Entry 4JI6 (X-ray diffraction, 3.55 A resolution); this record covers chains A and P of the 21 polymer chains in the assembly.

== Chain A ==
Molecule: 16S rRNA
Organism: Thermus thermophilus
Sequence (1522 nucleotides; row label = number of the first residue in the row; note: 42 numbers in that range are skipped by the numbering (no residue carries them; nothing is unmodelled there); a row labelled like 190A-190L holds insertion residues (190A, then the next letters in order); numbering starts at 0):
     0 UUUGUUGGAGAGUUUGAUCCUGGCUCAGGGUGAACGCUGGCGGCGUGCCU
    50 AAGACAUGCAAGUCGUGCGGG
    73 CCGCGGGGUUUU
    88 ACUCCG
    95 UGGUC
   101 AGCGGCGGACGGGUGAGUAACGCGUGGGU
  129A G
   130 ACCUACCCGGAAGAGGGGGACAACCCGGGGAAACUCGGGCUAAUCCCCCA
   180 UGUGGACCCGC
190A-190L CCCUUGGGGUGU
   191 GUCCAAAGGGCUUU
   216 GCCCGCUUCCGGAUGGGCCCGCGUCCCAUCAGCUAGUUGGUGGGGUAAUG
   266 GCCCACCAAGGCGACGACGGGUAGCCGGUCUGAGAGGAUGGCCGGCCACA
   316 GGGGCACUGAGACACGGGCCCCACUCCUACGGGAGGCAGCAGUUAGGAAU
   366 CUUCCGCAAUGGGCGCAAGCCUGACGGAGCGACGCCGCUUGGAGGAAGAA
   416 GCCCUUCGGGGUGUAAACUCCUGAA
   442 CCCGGGACGAAACCCCCGACGA
   474 GGGGACUGACGGUACCGGG
   494 GUAAUAGCGCCGGCCAACUCCGUGCCAGCAGCCGCGGUAAUACGGAGGGC
   544 GCGAGCGUUACCCGGAUUCACUGGGCGUAAAGGGCGUGUAGGCGGCCUGG
   594 GGCGUCCCAUGUGAAAGACCACGGCUCAACCGUGGGGGAGCGUGGGAUAC
   644 GCUCAGGCUAGACGGUGGGAGAGGGUGGUGGAAUUCCCGGAGUAGCGGUG
   694 AAAUGCGCAGAUACCGGGAGGAACGCCGAUGGCGAAGGCAGCCACCUGGU
   744 CCACCCGUGACGCUGAGGCGCGAAAGCGUGGGGAGCAAACCGGAUUAGAU
   794 ACCCGGGUAGUCCACGCCCUAAACGAUGCGCGCUAGGUCUCUGGGUCU
   848 CCUGGGGGCCGAAGCUAACGCGUUAAGCGCGCCGCCUGGGGAGUACGGCC
   898 GCAAGGCUGAAACUCAAAGGAAUUGACGGGGGCCCGCACAAGCGGUGGAG
   948 CAUGUGGUUUAAUUCGAAGXAACGCGAAGAACCUUACCAGGCCUUGACAU
   998 GCUAGG
 1003A G
  1004 AACCCGGGUGAAAGCCUGGGGUGCCCC
1030A-1030D GCGA
  1031 GGGGAGCCCUAGCACAGGUGCUGCAUGGCCGUCGUCAGCUCGUGCCGUGA
  1081 GGUGUUGGGUUAAGUCCCGCAACGAGCGCAACCCCCGCCGUUAGUUGCCA
  1131 GCGGUUCGGCCGGGCACUCUAACGGGACUGCCCGCGAAA
  1171 GCGGGAGGAAGGAGGGGACGACGUCUGGUCAGCAUGGCCCUUACGGCCUG
  1221 GGCGACACACGUGCUACAAUGCCCACUACAAAGCGAUGCCACCCGGCAAC
  1271 GGGGAGCUAAUCGCAAAAAGGUGGGCCCAGUUCGGAUUGGGGUCUGCAAC
  1321 CCGACCCCAUGAAGCCGGAAUCGCUAGUAAUCGCGGAUCAG
 1361A C
  1362 CAUGCCGCGGUGAAUACGUUCCCGGGCCUUGUACACACXGCCXGUXACGC
  1412 CAUGGGAGCGGGCUCUACCCGAAGUCGCCGGG
  1446 AGCCUACGGG
  1459 CAGGCGCCGAGGGUAGGGCCCGUGACUGGGGCGAAGUCGUAACAAGGUAG
  1509 CUGUACCGGAAGGUGCGGCUGGAUCCACUCCUUUCU
Disordered / not traced: 0-2, 1534-1538
Construct notes: conflict C1534 (A2157 in M26923.1), A1535 (C2158 in M26923.1)
Modified / non-standard residues: PSU (pseudouridine-5'-monophosphate) at position 516, 7MG (7N-methyl-8-hydroguanosine-5'-monophosphate) at position 527, M2G (N2-dimethylguanosine-5'-monophosphate) at position 966, 5MC (5-methylcytidine-5'-monophosphate) at position 967, 2MG (2N-methylguanosine-5'-monophosphate) at position 1207, 5MC (5-methylcytidine-5'-monophosphate) at position 1400, 4OC (4n,o2'-methylcytidine-5'-monophosphate) at position 1402, 5MC (5-methylcytidine-5'-monophosphate) at position 1404, 5MC (5-methylcytidine-5'-monophosphate) at position 1407, UR3 (3-methyluridine-5'-monophoshate) at position 1498, MA6 (6N-dimethyladenosine-5'-monophoshate) at position 1518, MA6 (6N-dimethyladenosine-5'-monophoshate) at position 1519, PSU (pseudouridine-5'-monophosphate) at position 1540, PSU (pseudouridine-5'-monophosphate) at position 1541
Bound ions: Mg2+ site 1: G3 (shared with 1 residue of chain D); Mg2+ site 2 near U12 (its only coordinating residue here); Mg2+ site 3 near G21 (its only coordinating residue here); Mg2+ site 4 near G22 (its only coordinating residue here); Mg2+ site 5: G22, U884; Mg2+ site 6 near G27 (its only coordinating residue here); Mg2+ site 7 near A53 (its only coordinating residue here); Mg2+ site 8: A59, U387; Mg2+ site 9 near G61 (its only coordinating residue here); Mg2+ site 10 near U83 (its only coordinating residue here); Mg2+ site 11 near G97 (its only coordinating residue here); Mg2+ site 12 near U98 (its only coordinating residue here); 102 more Mg2+ sites not listed
From the paper describing this entry:
  - conformationally variable residues: A1492, A1493
  - mutagenesis - C1490U: increased growth

== Chain P ==
Molecule: Ribosomal protein S16
Organism: Thermus thermophilus
UniProtKB: Q5SJH3 (RS16_THET8); numbering as in UniProt (aligned over 1-88)
Chain sequence (88 residues; numbered 1 to 88; the number before each row is that of its first residue):
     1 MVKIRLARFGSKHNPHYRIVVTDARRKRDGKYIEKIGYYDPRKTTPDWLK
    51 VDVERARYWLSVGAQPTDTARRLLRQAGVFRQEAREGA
Disordered / not traced: 84-88

== Interface between chain A and chain P ==
Pairs across the interface - 87 pairs, chain A then chain P:
  C43(A) with Ser11(P), phosphate contact; Lys12(P), phosphate contact; His13(P), phosphate contact
  G44(A) with Ser11(P), phosphate contact; Lys12(P), salt bridge to the phosphate
  C110(A) with Arg25(P), hydrogen bond to the sugar
  G111(A) with Arg25(P), sugar contact
  G112(A) with Lys27(P), salt bridge to the phosphate
  A134(A) with Met1(P), base contact; Arg25(P), base contact
  C135(A) with Met1(P), hydrogen bond to the base
  C136(A) with Met1(P), sugar contact; Gly63(P), hydrogen bond to the sugar; Gln65(P), phosphate contact
  C137(A) with Ser61(P), hydrogen bond to the sugar; Gly63(P), sugar contact
  G227(A) with Val62(P), base contact
  A228(A) with Val2(P), sugar contact; Trp59(P), phosphate contact; Val62(P), sugar contact
  U229(A) with Asp23(P), hydrogen bond to the sugar; Ile33(P), phosphate contact; Trp59(P), phosphate contact
  G230(A) with Asp23(P), sugar contact; Arg25(P), hydrogen bond to the sugar
  G309(A) with Lys27(P), phosphate contact; Gly30(P), phosphate contact; Lys31(P), phosphate contact
  G310(A) with Arg26(P), salt bridge to the phosphate; Lys27(P), salt bridge to the phosphate; Gly30(P), phosphate contact; Lys31(P), sugar contact
  C311(A) with Arg26(P), salt bridge to the phosphate
  A374(A) with Tyr17(P), hydrogen bond to the sugar
  U375(A) with Leu6(P), phosphate contact; Tyr17(P), hydrogen bond to the sugar; Arg28(P), hydrogen bond to the base; Thr69(P), hydrogen bond to the phosphate
  G376(A) with Arg5(P), hydrogen bond to the phosphate; Leu6(P), hydrogen bond to the phosphate; Arg28(P), sugar contact; Thr67(P), phosphate contact
  G377(A) with Lys3(P), salt bridge to the phosphate; Arg5(P), salt bridge to the phosphate; Ala24(P), sugar contact
  G378(A) with Met1(P), phosphate contact
  C390(A) with Arg28(P), hydrogen bond to the phosphate
  G391(A) with Arg8(P), hydrogen bond to the phosphate; Arg28(P), salt bridge to the phosphate
  G392(A) with Arg8(P), salt bridge to the phosphate; Lys12(P), phosphate contact; His13(P), salt bridge to the phosphate
  A393(A) with Lys12(P), phosphate contact; His13(P), salt bridge to the phosphate
  C449(A) with Arg42(P), hydrogen bond to the base
  G450(A) with Pro15(P), sugar contact; Pro41(P), phosphate contact; Lys43(P), phosphate contact
  A452(A) with Lys43(P), salt bridge to the phosphate; Arg72(P), hydrogen bond to the phosphate
  A453(A) with Arg72(P), phosphate contact
  G462(A) with Gln82(P), base contact
  A463(A) with Arg75(P), salt bridge to the phosphate; Phe80(P), phosphate contact; Arg81(P), phosphate contact; Gln82(P), hydrogen bond to the sugar
  G474(A) with Arg75(P), salt bridge to the phosphate; Arg81(P), sugar contact
  A607(A) with Lys31(P), base contact
  A608(A) with Arg18(P), hydrogen bond to the phosphate
  A609(A) with Arg18(P), salt bridge to the phosphate
  G616(A) with Thr45(P), sugar contact
  G617(A) with Thr44(P), sugar contact; Thr45(P), sugar contact
  C623(A) with Ser11(P), hydrogen bond to the sugar
  C624(A) with Phe9(P), phosphate contact; Gly10(P), phosphate contact; Ser11(P), sugar contact; Asn14(P), hydrogen bond to the sugar; His16(P), hydrogen bond to the sugar
  G625(A) with Phe9(P), phosphate contact; His16(P), sugar contact
  U626(A) with Arg18(P), salt bridge to the phosphate; Lys35(P), salt bridge to the phosphate; Tyr38(P), sugar contact
  G627(A) with Lys35(P), salt bridge to the phosphate; Lys50(P), salt bridge to the phosphate
Other interface residues (no listed pair), chain A (46 interface residues in all): A325, A451, C454, C483
Other interface residues (no listed pair), chain P (53 interface residues in all): Asp29, Tyr32, Tyr39, Tyr58, Ala64, Asp68, Gln76, Glu83

== In short ==
Chain A and chain P form an interface of 46 and 53 residues respectively, with 21 hydrogen bonds and 19 salt
bridges. Among the polar pairs are C135(A)-Met1(P), U375(A)-Arg28(P) and C449(A)-Arg42(P). The Mg2+ site 5 is
built by G22(A) and U884(A). From the paper: C1490U of chain A increases growth; conformational variability at
A1492(A) and A1493(A).
Chain A is 16S rRNA and chain P is Ribosomal protein S16, both from Thermus thermophilus; the structure,
Crystal Structure of 30S ribosomal subunit from Thermus thermophilus, was determined by X-ray diffraction
(same publication as 4JI0, 4JI1, 4JI2, 4JI3, 4JI4, 4JI5, 4JI7 and 4JI8).
